Entry 2INN (X-ray diffraction, 2.70 A resolution); this record covers chains C and L of the 7 polymer chains in the assembly.

# Chain C
Name: Phenol hydroxylase component phL
Source organism: Pseudomonas stutzeri
UniProtKB: Q84AQ4 (Q84AQ4_PSEST); numbering as in UniProt (aligned over 1-333)
Sequence (333 residues; numbered 1 to 333; the number before each row is that of its first residue):
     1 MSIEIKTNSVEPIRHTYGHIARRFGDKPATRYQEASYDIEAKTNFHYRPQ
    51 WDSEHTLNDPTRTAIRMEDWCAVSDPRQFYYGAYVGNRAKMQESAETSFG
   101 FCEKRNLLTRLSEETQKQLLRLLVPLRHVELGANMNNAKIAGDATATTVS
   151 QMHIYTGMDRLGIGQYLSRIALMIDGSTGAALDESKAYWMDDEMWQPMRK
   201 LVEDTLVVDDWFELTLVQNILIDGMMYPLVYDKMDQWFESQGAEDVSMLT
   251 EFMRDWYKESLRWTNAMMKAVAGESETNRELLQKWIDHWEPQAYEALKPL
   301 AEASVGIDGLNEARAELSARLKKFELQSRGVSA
Not modelled in the structure: 1-11, 331-333
Modified positions: Mse1 (selenomethionine); Mse67, Mse91, Mse135, Mse152, Mse158, Mse173, Mse190, Mse194, Mse198, Mse225, Mse226, Mse234, Mse248, Mse253, Mse267, Mse268 (selenomethionine; parent Met)
Construct notes: modified residue (1, 67, 91, 135, 152, 158, 173, 190, 194, 198, 225-226, 234, 248, 253, 267-268)

# Chain L
Name: Phenol hydroxylase component phM
Source organism: Pseudomonas stutzeri
UniProtKB: Q84AQ3 (Q84AQ3_PSEST); residues 1-89 here = UniProt positions 1-89
Sequence (89 residues; numbered 1 to 89; the number before each row is that of its first residue):
     1 MSQLVFIVFQDNDDSRYLAEAVMEDNPDAEMQHQPAMIRIQAEKRLVINR
    51 ETMEEKLGRDWDVQEMLINVISIAGNVDEDDDHFILEWN
Not modelled in the structure: 1-2
Modified positions: Mse1 (selenomethionine); Mse23, Mse31, Mse37, Mse53, Mse66 (selenomethionine; parent Met)
Construct notes: modified residue (1, 23, 31, 37, 53, 66)

# Interface between chain C and chain L
Pairs across the interface (6; chain C residue first):
  P28(C) with R16(L)
  A29(C) with R16(L)
  T30(C) with Y17(L)
  R31(C) with D13(L), salt bridge
  P76(C) with G58(L)
  R262(C) with G58(L), hydrogen bond (side chain-backbone)
Also at the interface, not in a pair above, chain L (5 interface residues in all): R59

# In short
The interface between chain C and chain L involves 6 residues on one side and 5 on the other, with 1 hydrogen
bond and 1 salt bridge. Polar pairs include R31(C)-D13(L) and R262(C)-G58(L).
Here chain C is Phenol hydroxylase component phL and chain L is Phenol hydroxylase component phM, both from
Pseudomonas stutzeri. Entry 2INN (Structure of the Phenol Hydroxyalse-Regulatory Protein Complex) was
determined by X-ray diffraction (same publication as 2INP).
